7A3U - chains H and L of the 3 polymer chains in the assembly; structure by X-ray diffraction, 3.00 A resolution.

== Chain H ==
Protein: EDE1 C10 antibody divalent F(ab')2 fragment
Source organism: Homo sapiens
Notes: antibody fragment or engineered binder
Sequence (266 residues; each row starts with the number of its first residue; a row labelled like 82A-82C holds insertion residues (82A, then the next letters in order)):
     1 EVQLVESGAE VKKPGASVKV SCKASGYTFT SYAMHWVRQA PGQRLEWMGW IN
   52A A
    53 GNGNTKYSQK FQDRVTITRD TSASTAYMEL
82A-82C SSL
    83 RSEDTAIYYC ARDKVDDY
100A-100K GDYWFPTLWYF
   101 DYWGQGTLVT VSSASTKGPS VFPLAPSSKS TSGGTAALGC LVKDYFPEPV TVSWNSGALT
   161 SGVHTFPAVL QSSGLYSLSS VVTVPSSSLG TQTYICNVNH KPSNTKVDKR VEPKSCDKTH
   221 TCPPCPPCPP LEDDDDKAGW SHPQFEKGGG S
Not modelled in the structure: 128-134, 217-251
Disulfides: Cys22-Cys92

== Chain L ==
Protein: EDE1 C10 divalent F(ab')2 fragment
Source organism: Homo sapiens
Sequence (217 residues; numbered 0 to 212 plus 5 insertion-coded residues; 1 number in that range is skipped by the numbering (no residue carries it; nothing is unmodelled there); the number before each row is that of its first residue; a row labelled like 27A-27C holds insertion residues (27A, then the next letters in order); numbering starts at 0):
     0 SQSALTQPAS
    11 VSGSPGQSIT ISCTGTS
27A-27C SDV
    28 GGFNYVSWFQ QHPGKAPKLM LYDVTSRPSG VSSRFSGSKS GNTASLTISG LQAEDEADYY
    88 CSSHTSRG
   95A T
    96 WVFGGGTKLT V
  106A L
   107 GQPKAAPSVT LFPPSSEELQ ANKATLVCLI SDFYPGAVTV AWKADSSPVK AGVETTTPSK
   167 QSNNKYAASS YLSLTPEQWK SHRSYSCQVT HEGSTVEKTV APTECS
Not modelled in the structure: 0-2, 130, 149-151, 158, 189-192, 212
Disulfides: Cys23-Cys88, Cys134-Cys193

== Chain H / chain L interface ==
Contacting residue pairs (71; chain H residue first):
  His35(H) - Trp96(L)
  Val37(H) - Phe98(L)  hydrophobic
  Gln39(H) - Gln38(L)  hydrogen bond
  Gln39(H) - Tyr87(L)  hydrogen bond
  Gln43(H) - Tyr87(L)
  Arg44(H) - Tyr87(L)
  Arg44(H) - Gly99(L)
  Arg44(H) - Gly100(L)
  Leu45(H) - Tyr87(L)  hydrophobic
  Leu45(H) - Phe98(L)
  Trp47(H) - Thr95A(L)
  Trp47(H) - Trp96(L)
  Trp50(H) - Trp96(L)
  Tyr91(H) - Gln38(L)  hydrogen bond
  Tyr91(H) - Lys42(L)
  Tyr91(H) - Ala43(L)  hydrophobic
  Tyr100C(H) - Trp96(L)
  Phe100E(H) - Tyr32(L)
  Pro100F(H) - Tyr32(L)  hydrogen bond (backbone-side chain)
  Pro100F(H) - His91(L)
  Pro100F(H) - Trp96(L)  hydrophobic
  Thr100G(H) - Tyr32(L)
  Leu100H(H) - Tyr32(L)  hydrophobic
  Leu100H(H) - Ser34(L)
  Leu100H(H) - Tyr49(L)
  Leu100H(H) - Asp50(L)
  Trp100I(H) - Leu46(L)
  Trp100I(H) - Tyr49(L)  hydrophobic
  Tyr100J(H) - Tyr32(L)  hydrogen bond (side chain-backbone)
  Tyr100J(H) - Ser34(L)
  Tyr100J(H) - Ser89(L)  hydrogen bond
  Tyr100J(H) - Ser90(L)
  Tyr100J(H) - His91(L)
  Tyr100J(H) - Trp96(L)
  Phe100K(H) - Phe36(L)
  Phe100K(H) - Leu46(L)
  Phe100K(H) - Trp96(L)
  Phe100K(H) - Phe98(L)  hydrophobic
  Asp101(H) - Leu46(L)
  Trp103(H) - Phe36(L)
  Trp103(H) - Ala43(L)  hydrophobic
  Trp103(H) - Pro44(L)
  Gly104(H) - Ala43(L)
  Phe122(H) - Glu124(L)
  Pro123(H) - Ser121(L)
  Pro123(H) - Glu123(L)
  Leu124(H) - Phe118(L)  hydrophobic
  Ala125(H) - Phe118(L)
  Ala137(H) - Phe118(L)
  Leu141(H) - Thr131(L)
  Lys143(H) - Lys129(L)
  Lys143(H) - Thr131(L)
  Asp144(H) - Lys129(L)  salt bridge
  His164(H) - Ser165(L)
  His164(H) - Lys166(L)
  His164(H) - Gln167(L)
  His164(H) - Ala173(L)
  Phe166(H) - Leu135(L)  hydrophobic
  Phe166(H) - Ala173(L)  hydrophobic
  Phe166(H) - Ala174(L)
  Phe166(H) - Ser175(L)
  Pro167(H) - Thr162(L)
  Pro167(H) - Ser165(L)
  Val169(H) - Glu160(L)
  Val169(H) - Tyr177(L)  hydrophobic
  Leu170(H) - Glu160(L)
  Gln171(H) - Glu160(L)
  Leu178(H) - Tyr177(L)
  Ser179(H) - Tyr177(L)  hydrogen bond
  Val181(H) - Leu135(L)  hydrophobic
  Cys216(H) - Cys211(L)  disulfide
Other interface residues (no listed pair), chain H (44 interface residues in all): Gly42, Glu46, Lys58, Gln105, Val163, Ser177
Other interface residues (no listed pair), chain L (48 interface residues in all): Ala3, Asn31, Val33, Arg94, Gly95, Pro119, Val133, Ile136, Thr161, Thr163, Ser168, Ser179
Inter-chain disulfides: Cys216(H)-Cys211(L)

== In short ==
44 residues of chain H and 48 residues of chain L are in contact, with 1 disulfide bond, 7 hydrogen bonds and
1 salt bridge. Polar pairs include Asp144(H)-Lys129(L), Gln39(H)-Gln38(L) and Gln39(H)-Tyr87(L).
Here chain H is EDE1 C10 antibody divalent F(ab')2 fragment and chain L is EDE1 C10 divalent F(ab')2 fragment,
both from Homo sapiens. Entry 7A3U (Crystal structure of Zika virus envelope glycoprotein in complex with the
divalent F(ab')2 fragment of the ...) was determined by X-ray diffraction (same publication as 7A3N, 7A3O,
7A3P and 7A3Q).
